1D7S - chain A; structure by X-ray diffraction, 2.05 A resolution.

# Chain A
Name: Protein (2,2-DIALKYLGLYCINE decarboxylase (pyruvate))
Organism: Burkholderia cepacia
Notes: EC 4.1.1.64
Reference sequence: P16932 (DGDA_BURCE); residues 1-433 here = UniProt positions 1-433
Sequence (433 residues; each row starts with the number of its first residue):
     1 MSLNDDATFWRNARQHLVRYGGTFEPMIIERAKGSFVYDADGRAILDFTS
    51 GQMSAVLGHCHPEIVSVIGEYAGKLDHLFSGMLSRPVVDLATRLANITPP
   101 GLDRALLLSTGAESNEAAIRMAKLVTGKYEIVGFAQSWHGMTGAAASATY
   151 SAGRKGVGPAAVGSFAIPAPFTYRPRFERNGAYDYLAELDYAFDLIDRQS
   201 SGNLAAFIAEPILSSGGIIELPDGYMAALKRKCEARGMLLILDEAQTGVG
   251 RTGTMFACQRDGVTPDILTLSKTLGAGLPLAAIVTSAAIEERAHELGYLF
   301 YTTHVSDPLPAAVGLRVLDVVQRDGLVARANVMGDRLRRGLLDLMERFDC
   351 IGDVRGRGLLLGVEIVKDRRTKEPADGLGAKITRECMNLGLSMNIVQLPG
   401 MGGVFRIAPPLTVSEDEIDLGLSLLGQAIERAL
Unresolved in the structure: 1-2
Ion coordination: K+: Leu78, Ser80, Thr303, Val305, Asp307; Na+: Ala95, Thr98, Pro99, Leu102
Small-molecule neighbours: DCS (D-[3-hydroxy-2-methyl-5-phosphonooxymethyl-pyridin-4-ylmethyl]-N,O-cycloserylamide): Gln52, Met53, Thr110, Gly111, Ala112, Asn115, Trp138, His139, Gly140, Glu210, Ser215, Asp243, Ala245, Gln246, Lys272, Tyr301, Thr302, Thr303, His304, Arg406
Swiss-Prot annotation at these positions:
  - modified residue: Lys272 (N6-(pyridoxal phosphate)lysine)
From the paper describing this entry:
  - binding site for DCS: Gln52, Arg406

# In short
Ligands of chain A: compound DCS. Leu78, Ser80, Thr303, Val305 and Asp307 coordinate K+. Ala95, Thr98, Pro99
and Leu102 coordinate Na+. The paper reports a binding site for DCS at Gln52 and Arg406.
Chain A is Protein (2,2-DIALKYLGLYCINE decarboxylase (pyruvate)) (Burkholderia cepacia); the structure,
Crystal structure of the complex of 2,2-dialkylglycine decarboxylase with dcs, was determined by X-ray
diffraction (same publication as 1D7R, 1D7U and 1D7V).
